5X8X - chains A and B; structure by X-ray diffraction, 2.60 A resolution.

== Chain A ==
Molecule: Nuclear receptor ROR-gamma
Source organism: Homo sapiens
UniProtKB: P51449 (RORG_HUMAN); residue numbers follow UniProt; this construct covers 261-518
Chain sequence (258 residues; row label = number of the first residue in the row):
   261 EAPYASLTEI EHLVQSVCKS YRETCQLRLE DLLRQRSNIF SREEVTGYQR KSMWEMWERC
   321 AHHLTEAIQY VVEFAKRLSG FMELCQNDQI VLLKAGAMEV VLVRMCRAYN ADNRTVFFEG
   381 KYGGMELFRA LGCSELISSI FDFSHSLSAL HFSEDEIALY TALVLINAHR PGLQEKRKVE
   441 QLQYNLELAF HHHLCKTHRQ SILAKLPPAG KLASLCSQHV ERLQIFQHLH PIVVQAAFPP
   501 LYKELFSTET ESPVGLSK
Disordered / not traced: 261-265, 494-518
Sequence notes: engineered mutation Ala-469 (Lys in P51449), Ala-473 (Arg in P51449)
Swiss-Prot annotation at these positions:
  - motif: Leu-501 to Phe-506 (AF-2)
  - mutagenesis: Ala-327 (A327F: Completely abolishes transcriptional activity), Phe-378 (F378Q: Completely abolishes transcriptional activity), Ile-397 (I397N: Nearly abolishes transcriptional activity)
Ligand contacts: 82O ((3R,4R)-4-[4-cyclopropyl-5-[3-(2-methylpropyl)cyclobutyl]-1,2,4-triazol-3-yl]-N-(2,4-dimethylphenyl)-1-ethanoyl-pyrrolidine-3-carboxamide): Gln-286, Leu-287, Leu-292, Cys-320, His-323, Leu-324, Ala-327, Val-361, Met-365, Ala-368, Tyr-369, Val-376, Phe-377, Phe-378, Phe-388, Leu-391, Ile-397, Ile-400, Phe-401, Ser-404

== Chain B ==
Molecule: Nuclear receptor corepressor 2
Source organism: Homo sapiens
UniProtKB: Q9Y618 (NCOR2_HUMAN); residues 2346-2367 here = UniProt positions 2346-2367
Chain sequence (22 residues; each row starts with the number of its first residue):
  2346 TNMGLEAIIR KALMGKYDQW EE
Disordered / not traced: 2346, 2360-2367

== Chain A / chain B interface ==
Contacting residue pairs (20; chain A residue first):
  Thr-325(A) / Ile-2353(B)
  Val-332(A) / Ala-2357(B)  hydrophobic
  Lys-336(A) / Ala-2357(B)  hydrogen bond (side chain-backbone)
  Lys-336(A) / Leu-2358(B)
  Gln-349(A) / Leu-2358(B)
  Ile-350(A) / Arg-2355(B)
  Ile-350(A) / Leu-2358(B)  hydrophobic
  Leu-353(A) / Ile-2354(B)
  Lys-354(A) / Asn-2347(B)
  Lys-354(A) / Leu-2350(B)
  Lys-354(A) / Glu-2351(B)  salt bridge
  Lys-354(A) / Ile-2354(B)
  Ser-477(A) / Asn-2347(B)
  Ser-477(A) / Leu-2350(B)
  Gln-478(A) / Asn-2347(B)
  Val-480(A) / Ile-2353(B)  hydrophobic
  Glu-481(A) / Asn-2347(B)  hydrogen bond
  Glu-481(A) / Met-2348(B)
  Glu-481(A) / Gly-2349(B)  hydrogen bond (side chain-backbone)
  Gln-484(A) / Gly-2349(B)
Other interface residues (no listed pair), chain A (17 interface residues in all): Ile-328, Gln-329, Glu-333, Gln-346, Met-358
Other interface residues (no listed pair), chain B (11 interface residues in all): Ala-2352

== Summary ==
The interface between chain A and chain B involves 17 residues on one side and 11 on the other, with 3
hydrogen bonds and 1 salt bridge. Polar pairs include Lys-354(A)/Glu-2351(B), Lys-336(A)/Ala-2357(B) and
Glu-481(A)/Asn-2347(B). Ligands of chain A: compound 82O.
Here chain A is Nuclear receptor ROR-gamma and chain B is Nuclear receptor corepressor 2, both from Homo
sapiens. Entry 5X8X (Crystal Structure of the mutant Human ROR gamma Ligand Binding Domain With Compound A)
was determined by X-ray diffraction together with 5X8Q, 5X8S, 5X8U and 5X8W from the same study.
